PDB entry 7KF9 | electron microscopy, 4.40 A resolution (low resolution: residue-level contacts below are approximate; hydrogen-bond / salt-bridge calls are withheld) | chains G and J of the 12 polymer chains in the assembly

# Chain G
Name: Antibody Fab EBOV-296 heavy chain
Source organism: Homo sapiens
Notes: antibody fragment or engineered binder
Sequence (254 residues; numbered -18 to 235; the number before each row is that of its first residue; numbers below 1 keep their minus sign (Met-18 is residue -18)):
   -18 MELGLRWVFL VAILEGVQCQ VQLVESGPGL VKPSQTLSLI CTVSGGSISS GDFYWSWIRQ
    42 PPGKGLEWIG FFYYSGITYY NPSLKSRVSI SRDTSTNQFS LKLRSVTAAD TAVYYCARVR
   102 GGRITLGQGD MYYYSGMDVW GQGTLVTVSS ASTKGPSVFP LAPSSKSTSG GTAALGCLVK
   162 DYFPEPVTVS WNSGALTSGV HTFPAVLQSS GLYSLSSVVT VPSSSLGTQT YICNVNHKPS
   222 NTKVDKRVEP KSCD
Disordered / not traced: -18 to 0, 132-235

# Chain J
Name: Antibody Fab EBOV-296 light chain
Source organism: Homo sapiens
Notes: antibody fragment or engineered binder
Sequence (234 residues; numbered -17 to 216; the number before each row is that of its first residue; numbers below 1 keep their minus sign (Met-17 is residue -17)):
   -17 MGWSCIILFL VATATGVHQS VLTQPPSASG TPGQRVSISC SGSRSNIGGN TVDWYQQLPG
    43 TDPKLLIYSN DQRPSGVPDR FSGSKSGTSA SLAISGLQSE DEADYYCAAW DDSLNGHWVF
   103 GGGTKLTVLQ PKAAPSVTLF PPSSEELQAN KATLVCLISD FYPGAVTVAW KADSSPVKAG
   163 VETTTPSKQS NNKYAASSYL SLTPEQWKSH RSYSCQVTHE GSTVEKTVAP TECS
Disordered / not traced: -17 to 1, 112-216
Disulfides: Cys22-Cys89

# Interface between chain G and chain J
Pairs across the interface (25; chain G residue first):
  Gln41(G) - Gln39(J)
  Gln41(G) - Tyr88(J)
  Gly46(G) - Tyr88(J)
  Leu47(G) - Pro45(J)
  Leu47(G) - Tyr88(J)
  Leu47(G) - Phe102(J)
  Trp49(G) - His99(J)
  Trp49(G) - Trp100(J)
  Phe52(G) - Trp92(J)
  Phe52(G) - Trp100(J)
  Tyr60(G) - Asn97(J)
  Tyr60(G) - Gly98(J)
  Asn62(G) - His99(J)
  Pro63(G) - Leu96(J)
  Pro63(G) - His99(J)
  Lys66(G) - Leu96(J)
  Arg101(G) - Asp35(J)
  Arg101(G) - Tyr50(J)
  Tyr113(G) - Trp92(J)
  Tyr114(G) - Trp92(J)
  Ser116(G) - Trp92(J)
  Met118(G) - Tyr37(J)
  Met118(G) - Leu47(J)
  Trp121(G) - Asp44(J)
  Trp121(G) - Pro45(J)
Interface residues without a listed pair, chain G (21 interface residues in all): Ile39, Lys45, Glu48, Tyr61, Tyr96, Gly117
Interface residues without a listed pair, chain J (17 interface residues in all): Asn32, Gly104

# Summary
21 residues of chain G and 17 residues of chain J are in contact.
Chain G is Antibody Fab EBOV-296 heavy chain and chain J is Antibody Fab EBOV-296 light chain, both from Homo
sapiens; the structure, Ebola virus GP (mucin deleted, Makona strain) bound to antibody Fab EBOV-296 and
EBOV-515, was determined by electron microscopy (same publication as 7KEJ, 7KEW and 7KFG).
